5GJ9 - chain A; structure by X-ray diffraction, 2.10 A resolution.

Chain A:
Protein: 1-aminocyclopropane-1-carboxylate oxidase 2
Organism: Arabidopsis thaliana
Notes: EC 1.14.17.4
Reference sequence: Q41931 (ACCO2_ARATH); numbering as in UniProt (aligned over 1-303)
Sequence (303 residues; each row starts with the number of its first residue):
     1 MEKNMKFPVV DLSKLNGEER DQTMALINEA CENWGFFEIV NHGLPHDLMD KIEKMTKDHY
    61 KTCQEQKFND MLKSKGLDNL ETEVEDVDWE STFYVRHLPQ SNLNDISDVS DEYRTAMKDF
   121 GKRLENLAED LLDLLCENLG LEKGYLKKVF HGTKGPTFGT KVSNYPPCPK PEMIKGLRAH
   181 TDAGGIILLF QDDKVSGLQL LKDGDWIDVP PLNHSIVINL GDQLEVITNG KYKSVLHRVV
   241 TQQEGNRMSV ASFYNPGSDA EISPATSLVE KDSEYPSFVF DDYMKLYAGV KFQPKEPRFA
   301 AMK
Not modelled in the structure: 1-5
Swiss-Prot annotation at these positions:
  - binding site (Fe cation): H180, D182, H237
  - binding site (2-oxoglutarate): R247
Bound ions: Zn2+: H180, D182, H237 (together with pyrazine-2-carboxylic acid)
Small-molecule neighbours: pyrazine-2-carboxylic acid (VGL): K161, Y165, L177, H180, D182, I187, L189, N219, H237, S249, A251, F253
From the paper describing this entry:
  - Zn2+ coordination: H180, D182, H237
  - mutagenesis - K161A/A251L, K161A/F253A, H180A: abolished binding to pyrazine-2-carboxylic acid
  - binding site for pyrazine-2-carboxylic acid: K161, I187, L189, A251, F253, K291
  - mutagenesis - K161A: decreased binding to pyrazine-2-carboxylic acid
  - mutagenesis - K161A: decreased catalytic activity
  - mutagenesis - K161A/A251L, K161A/F253A: abolished catalytic activity

Summary:
Ligands of chain A: pyrazine-2-carboxylic acid. H180, D182 and H237 coordinate Zn2+. UniProt lists 3 Fe
cation-binding residues and residue binding 2-oxoglutarate R247. From the paper: a binding site for
pyrazine-2-carboxylic acid at K161, I187 and L189 among others; K161A/A251L, K161A/F253A and H180A abolish
binding to pyrazine-2-carboxylic acid.
Chain A is 1-aminocyclopropane-1-carboxylate oxidase 2 (Arabidopsis thaliana); the structure, Crystal
structure of Arabidopsis thaliana ACO2 in complex with POA, was determined by X-ray diffraction, deposited
together with 5GJA.
